8F1K - chains H and M of the 10 polymer chains in the assembly; structure by electron microscopy, 2.80 A resolution.

== Chain H ==
Molecule: DNA-directed RNA polymerase subunit alpha
Source organism: Escherichia coli
Notes: EC 2.7.7.6
Reference sequence: P0A7Z4 (RPOA_ECOLI); numbering as in UniProt (aligned over 1-329)
Amino-acid sequence (329 residues; row label = number of the first residue in the row):
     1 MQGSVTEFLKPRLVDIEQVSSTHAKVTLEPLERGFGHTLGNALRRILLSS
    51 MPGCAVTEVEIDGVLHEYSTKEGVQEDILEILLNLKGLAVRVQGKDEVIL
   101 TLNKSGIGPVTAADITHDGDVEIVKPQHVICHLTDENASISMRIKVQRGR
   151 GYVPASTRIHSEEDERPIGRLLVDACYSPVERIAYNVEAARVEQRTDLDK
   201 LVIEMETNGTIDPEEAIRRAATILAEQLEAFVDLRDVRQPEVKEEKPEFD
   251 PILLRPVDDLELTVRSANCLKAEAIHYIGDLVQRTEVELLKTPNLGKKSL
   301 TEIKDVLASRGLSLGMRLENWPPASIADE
Disordered / not traced: 1-3, 160-166, 235-247, 326-329
Swiss-Prot annotation at these positions:
  - region: Glu162 to Glu165 (Required for interaction with Crp at class II promoters)
  - modified residue: Arg265 (ADP-ribosylarginine), Lys297 (N6-acetyllysine), Lys298 (N6-acetyllysine)
  - mutagenesis: Arg45 (R45C: In rpoA112; temperature-sensitive, blocks RNA polymerase assembly), Glu162 to Glu165 (5-fold decrease in CRP-class II promoter-dependent transcription), Glu165 (E165K: 5-fold decrease in CRP-class II promoter-dependent transcription), Arg191 (R191C: In rpoA101; temperature-sensitive)

== Chain M ==
Molecule: RNA polymerase sigma-54 factor
Source organism: Escherichia coli
Reference sequence: P24255 (RP54_ECOLI); residues 1-477 here = UniProt positions 1-477
Amino-acid sequence (480 residues; row label = number of the first residue in the row; numbers below 1 keep their minus sign (Ser-2 is residue -2)):
    -2 SEFMKQGLQLRLSQQLAMTPQLQQAIRLLQLSTLELQQELQQALESNPLL
    48 EQIDTHEEIDTRETQDSETLDTADALEQKEMPEELPLDASWDTIYTAGTP
    98 SGTSGDYIDDELPVYQGETTQTLQDYLMWQVELTPFSDTDRAIATSIVDA
   148 VDETGYLTVPLEDILESIGDEEIDIDEVEAVLKRIQRFDPVGVAAKDLRD
   198 CLLIQLSQFDKTTPWLEEARLIISDHLDLLANHDFRTLMRVTRLKEDVLK
   248 EAVNLIQSLDPRPGQSIQTGEPEYVIPDVLVRKHNGHWTVELNSDSIPRL
   298 QINQHYASMCNNARNDGDSQFIRSNLQDAKWLIKSLESRNDTLLRVSRCI
   348 VEQQQAFFEQGEEYMKPMVLADIAQAVEMHESTISRVTTQKYLHSPRGIF
   398 ELKYFFSSHVNTEGGGEASSTAIRALVKKLIAAENPAKPLSDSKLTSLLS
   448 EQGIMVARRTVAKYRESLSIPPSNQRKQLV
Disordered / not traced: -2 to 10, 51-110
Sequence notes: expression tag (-2 to 0)
Swiss-Prot annotation at these positions:
  - DNA-binding region: Val366 to Thr385 (H-T-H motif)
  - motif: Ala454 to Arg462 (RPON box)

== How chain H and chain M interact ==
Pairs across the interface (18):
  Glu286(H) - Asp137(M)
  Lys297(H) - Glu169(M)  hydrogen bond (side chain-backbone)
  Lys297(H) - Glu174(M)  salt bridge
  Thr301(H) - Asp173(M)
  Thr301(H) - Glu174(M)
  Lys304(H) - Asp137(M)  salt bridge
  Asp305(H) - Ala177(M)
  Asp305(H) - Lys180(M)  salt bridge
  Ala308(H) - Ala177(M)
  Ala308(H) - Lys180(M)
  Ala308(H) - Arg181(M)
  Ala308(H) - Arg184(M)
  Ser309(H) - Lys180(M)
  Ser309(H) - Arg184(M)  hydrogen bond (backbone-side chain)
  Leu312(H) - Arg181(M)
  Ser313(H) - Pro132(M)
  Ser313(H) - Arg181(M)  hydrogen bond
  Gly315(H) - Pro132(M)
Other interface residues (no listed pair), chain H (11 interface residues in all): Gly311
Other interface residues (no listed pair), chain M (12 interface residues in all): Thr131, Ser134, Glu176

== Overview ==
The interface between chain H and chain M involves 11 residues on one side and 12 on the other; the contacts
include 3 hydrogen bonds and 3 salt bridges. Among the polar pairs are Lys297(H)-Glu174(M),
Lys304(H)-Asp137(M) and Asp305(H)-Lys180(M).
Here chain H is DNA-directed RNA polymerase subunit alpha and chain M is RNA polymerase sigma-54 factor, both
from Escherichia coli. Entry 8F1K (SigN RNA polymerase early-melted intermediate bound to full duplex DNA
fragment dhsU36 (-12T)) was determined by electron microscopy, deposited together with 8F1I and 8F1J.
